PDB entry 3WCP | X-ray diffraction, 1.94 A resolution | chains A and B of the 4 polymer chains in the assembly

# Chain A
Molecule: Hemoglobin subunit alpha
From: Homo sapiens
UniProtKB: P69905 (HBA_HUMAN); residues 1-141 here correspond to UniProt positions 2-142 (UniProt number = residue number + 1)
Sequence (141 residues; row label = number of the first residue in the row):
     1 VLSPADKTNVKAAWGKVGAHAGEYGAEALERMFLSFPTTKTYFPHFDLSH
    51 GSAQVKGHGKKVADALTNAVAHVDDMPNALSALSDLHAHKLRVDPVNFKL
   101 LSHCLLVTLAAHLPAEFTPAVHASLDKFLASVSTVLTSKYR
UniProt features mapped onto this chain:
  - binding site (O2): His-58
  - binding site (heme b): His-87
  - site: Thr-8, Asn-9 (Microbial infection: Cleavage), Lys-11 (Not glycated), Ala-13, Trp-14 (Microbial infection: Cleavage), Tyr-24, Gly-25 (Microbial infection: Cleavage), Leu-29, Glu-30 (Microbial infection: Cleavage), His-45, Phe-46 (Microbial infection: Cleavage), Asp-47, Leu-48 (Microbial infection: Cleavage), Ser-52, Ala-53 (Microbial infection: Cleavage), Val-55, Lys-56 (Microbial infection: Cleavage), Lys-56 (Not glycated), Gly-59, Lys-60 (Microbial infection: Cleavage), Lys-60 (Not glycated), Lys-90 (Not glycated), Leu-91, Arg-92 (Microbial infection: Cleavage), Lys-99 (Not glycated), Leu-106, Val-107 (Microbial infection: Cleavage), Thr-108, Leu-109 (Microbial infection: Cleavage), Val-121, His-122 (Microbial infection: Cleavage), Ser-133, Thr-134 (Microbial infection: Cleavage)
  - modified residue: Ser-3 (Phosphoserine), Lys-7 (N6-succinyllysine), Thr-8 (Phosphothreonine), Lys-11 (N6-succinyllysine), Lys-16 (N6-acetyllysine), Tyr-24 (Phosphotyrosine), Ser-35 (Phosphoserine), Lys-40 (N6-succinyllysine), Ser-49 (Phosphoserine), Ser-102 (Phosphoserine), Thr-108 (Phosphothreonine), Ser-124 (Phosphoserine), Ser-131 (Phosphoserine), Thr-134 (Phosphothreonine), Thr-137 (Phosphothreonine), Ser-138 (Phosphoserine)
  - glycosylation (N-linked (Glc) (glycation) lysine): Lys-7, Lys-16, Lys-40, Lys-61
Bound ions: heme Fe near His-87 (its only coordinating residue here)
Ligand contacts: heme (HEM): Met-32, Thr-39, Tyr-42, Phe-43, His-45, Phe-46, His-58, Lys-61, Val-62, Ala-65, Leu-66, Leu-83, Leu-86, His-87, Leu-91, Val-93, Asn-97, Phe-98, Leu-101, Leu-105, Val-132, Leu-136

# Chain B
Molecule: Hemoglobin subunit beta
From: Homo sapiens
UniProtKB: P68871 (HBB_HUMAN); residues 1-146 here correspond to UniProt positions 2-147 (UniProt number = residue number + 1)
Sequence (146 residues; row label = number of the first residue in the row):
     1 VHLTPEEKSAVTALWGKVNVDEVGGEALGRLLVVYPWTQRFFESFGDLST
    51 PDAVMGNPKVKAHGKKVLGAFSDGLAHLDNLKGTFATLSELHCDKLHVDP
   101 ENFRLLGNVLVCVLAHHFGKEFTPPVQAAYQKVVAGVANALAHKYH
Not modelled in the structure: 1
Modified positions: Cys-93 (s-mercaptocysteine; CSS)
UniProt features mapped onto this chain:
  - binding site ((2R)-2,3-bisphosphoglycerate): Val-1, His-2, Lys-82, His-143
  - binding site (heme b): His-63, His-92
  - site: Glu-7, Lys-8 (Microbial infection: Cleavage), Gly-25, Glu-26 (Microbial infection: Cleavage), Gly-29, Arg-30 (Microbial infection: Cleavage), Tyr-35, Pro-36 (Microbial infection: Cleavage), Trp-37, Thr-38 (Microbial infection: Cleavage), Phe-45, Gly-46 (Microbial infection: Cleavage), Asp-52, Ala-53 (Microbial infection: Cleavage), Gly-56, Asn-57 (Microbial infection: Cleavage), Lys-59 (Not glycated), Phe-71, Ser-72 (Microbial infection: Cleavage), Gly-74, Leu-75 (Microbial infection: Cleavage), Lys-82 (Not glycated), Thr-84, Phe-85 (Microbial infection: Cleavage), His-92, Cys-93 (Microbial infection: Cleavage), Lys-95 (Not glycated), Arg-104, Leu-105 (Microbial infection: Cleavage), Leu-110, Val-111 (Microbial infection: Cleavage), Gly-119, Lys-120 (Microbial infection: Cleavage), Phe-122, Thr-123 (Microbial infection: Cleavage), Ala-128, Ala-129 (Microbial infection: Cleavage) and 2 more in UniProt
  - modified residue: Val-1 (N-acetylvaline), Ser-9 (Phosphoserine), Thr-12 (Phosphothreonine), Ser-44 (Phosphoserine), Thr-50 (Phosphothreonine), Lys-59 (N6-acetyllysine), Lys-82 (N6-acetyllysine), Thr-87 (Phosphothreonine), Cys-93 (S-nitrosocysteine), Lys-144 (N6-acetyllysine)
  - glycosylation: Val-1 (N-linked (Glc) (glycation) valine), Lys-8 (N-linked (Glc) (glycation) lysine), Lys-17 (N-linked (Glc) (glycation) lysine), Lys-66 (N-linked (Glc) (glycation) lysine), Lys-120 (N-linked (Glc) (glycation) lysine), Lys-144 (N-linked (Glc) (glycation) lysine)
Bound ions: heme Fe near His-92 (its only coordinating residue here)
Ligand contacts:
  - (2R)-2,3-diphosphoglyceric acid (DG2): His-2, Lys-82, Asn-139
  - heme (HEM): Leu-31, Thr-38, Phe-41, Phe-42, Phe-45, His-63, Lys-66, Val-67, Ala-70, Phe-71, Phe-85, Leu-88, Leu-91, His-92, Leu-96, Val-98, Asn-102, Phe-103, Leu-106, Val-137, Leu-141

# Interface between chain A and chain B
Residue-residue contacts (38):
  Arg-31(A) / Phe-122(B)  hydrogen bond (side chain-backbone)
  Arg-31(A) / Thr-123(B)
  Arg-31(A) / Pro-124(B)
  Arg-31(A) / Gln-127(B)  hydrogen bond
  Leu-34(A) / Pro-124(B)  hydrophobic
  Leu-34(A) / Pro-125(B)  hydrophobic
  Leu-34(A) / Ala-128(B)
  Ser-35(A) / Gln-127(B)
  Ser-35(A) / Ala-128(B)  hydrogen bond (side chain-backbone)
  Ser-35(A) / Gln-131(B)
  Phe-36(A) / Gln-131(B)
  His-103(A) / Asn-108(B)
  His-103(A) / Val-111(B)
  His-103(A) / Gln-127(B)
  His-103(A) / Gln-131(B)  hydrogen bond
  Cys-104(A) / Gln-127(B)
  Val-107(A) / Val-111(B)  hydrophobic
  Val-107(A) / Ala-115(B)  hydrophobic
  Val-107(A) / Gln-127(B)
  Ala-110(A) / Cys-112(B)
  Ala-110(A) / Ala-115(B)
  Ala-110(A) / His-116(B)
  Ala-111(A) / Ala-115(B)
  Ala-111(A) / Gly-119(B)
  Leu-113(A) / His-116(B)
  Pro-114(A) / His-116(B)  hydrogen bond (backbone-side chain)
  Phe-117(A) / Arg-30(B)  hydrogen bond (backbone-side chain)
  Phe-117(A) / His-116(B)
  Thr-118(A) / Arg-30(B)
  Pro-119(A) / Arg-30(B)
  Pro-119(A) / Val-33(B)
  Pro-119(A) / Met-55(B)  hydrophobic
  His-122(A) / Arg-30(B)  hydrogen bond
  His-122(A) / Val-34(B)
  His-122(A) / Cys-112(B)
  Ala-123(A) / Val-34(B)
  Asp-126(A) / Val-34(B)
  Asp-126(A) / Tyr-35(B)
Interface residues without a listed pair, chain A (20 interface residues in all): Glu-30, Leu-106, Ala-120
Interface residues without a listed pair, chain B (21 interface residues in all): Glu-26, Pro-51, Lys-120

# Overview
20 residues of chain A and 21 residues of chain B are in contact; the contacts include 7 hydrogen bonds. Polar
contacts include Arg-31(A)/Phe-122(B), Arg-31(A)/Gln-127(B) and Ser-35(A)/Ala-128(B). Bound to chain A: heme.
Ligands of chain B: heme and (2R)-2,3-diphosphoglyceric acid.
Chain A is Hemoglobin subunit alpha and chain B is Hemoglobin subunit beta, both from Homo sapiens; the
structure, Deoxyhemoglobin SH-drug complex, was determined by X-ray diffraction.
